Entry 8EZB (electron microscopy, 8.90 A resolution (very low resolution: no residue pairs are listed; an interface is given only as per-side residue counts)); this record covers chains A and D of the 20 polymer chains in the assembly.

[Chain A]
Molecule: X-ray repair cross-complementing protein 6
Organism: Homo sapiens
Notes: EC 3.6.4.-, 4.2.99.-
Reference sequence: P12956 (XRCC6_HUMAN); residue numbers follow UniProt; this construct covers 1-609
Chain sequence (609 residues; each row starts with the number of its first residue):
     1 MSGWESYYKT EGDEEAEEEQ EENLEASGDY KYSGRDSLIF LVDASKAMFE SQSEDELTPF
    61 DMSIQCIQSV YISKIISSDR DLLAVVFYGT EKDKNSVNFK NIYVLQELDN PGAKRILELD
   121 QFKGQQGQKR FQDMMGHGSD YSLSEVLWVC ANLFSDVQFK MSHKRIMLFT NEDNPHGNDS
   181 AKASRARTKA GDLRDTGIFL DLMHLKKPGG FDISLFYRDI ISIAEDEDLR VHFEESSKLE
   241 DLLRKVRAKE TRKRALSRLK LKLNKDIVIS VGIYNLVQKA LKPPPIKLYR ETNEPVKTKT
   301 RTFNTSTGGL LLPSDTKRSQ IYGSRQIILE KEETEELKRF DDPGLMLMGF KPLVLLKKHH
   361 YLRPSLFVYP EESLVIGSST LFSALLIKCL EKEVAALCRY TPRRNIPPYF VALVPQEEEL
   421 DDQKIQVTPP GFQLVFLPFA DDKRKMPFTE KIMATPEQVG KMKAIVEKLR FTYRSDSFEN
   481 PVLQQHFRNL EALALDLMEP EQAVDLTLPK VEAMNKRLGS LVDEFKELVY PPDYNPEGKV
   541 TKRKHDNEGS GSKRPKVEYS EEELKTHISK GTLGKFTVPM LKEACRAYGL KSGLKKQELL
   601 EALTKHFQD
Disordered / not traced: 1-29, 223-230, 535-609
UniProt features mapped onto this chain:
  - region: Val578 to Glu583 (Interaction with BAX)
  - active site: Lys31 (Schiff-base intermediate with DNA)
  - modified residue: Ser2 (N-acetylserine), Ser6 (Phosphoserine), Ser27 (Phosphoserine), Lys31 (N6-acetyllysine), Ser51 (Phosphoserine), Ser306 (Phosphoserine), Lys317 (N6-acetyllysine), Lys331 (N6-acetyllysine), Lys338 (N6-acetyllysine), Thr455 (Phosphothreonine), Lys461 (N6-acetyllysine), Ser477 (Phosphoserine), Ser520 (Phosphoserine), Lys539 (N6-acetyllysine), Lys542 (N6-acetyllysine), Lys544 (N6-acetyllysine), Ser550 (Phosphoserine), Lys553 (N6-acetyllysine), Lys556 (N6-acetyllysine), Ser560 (Phosphoserine) and 1 more in UniProt
  - cross-link (Glycyl lysine isopeptide (Lys-Gly)): Lys287 (interchain with G-Cter in SUMO2), Lys317 (interchain with G-Cter in SUMO2), Lys556 (interchain with G-Cter in SUMO2)
  - mutagenesis: Lys31 (K31A: Diminishes the ability to form a Schiff base. Abolishes adduct formation; when associated with A-160 and A-164), Lys160 (K160A: Abolishes adduct formation; when associated with A-31 and A-160), Lys164 (K164A: Abolishes adduct formation; when associated with A-31 and A-164), Lys539 (K539Q: Complete loss of suppression of BAX-induced apoptosis; K539R: No effect on suppression of BAX-induced apoptosis), Lys542 (K542Q: Complete loss of suppression of BAX-induced apoptosis; K542R: No effect on suppression of BAX-induced apoptosis), Lys544 (K544R: No effect on suppression of BAX-induced apoptosis), Lys553 (K553Q: Partial loss of suppression of BAX-induced apoptosis; K553R: No effect on suppression of BAX-induced apoptosis), Lys556 (K556R: No effect on suppression of BAX-induced apoptosis), Lys570 (K570R: Loss of methylation; loss of anti-apoptotic activity; no effect on XRCC5 stabilization)

[Chain D]
Molecule: 31-nt DNA strand
Sequence (31 nucleotides; each row starts with the number of its first residue):
     1 TCTAAGAACT CTGATGTCAG TAGATTACAC T

[Chain A / chain D interface]
At this resolution (9 A) residue pairs are not listed: 16 residues of chain A and 11 of chain D lie at the interface.

[In short]
16 residues of chain A face 11 of chain D across their interface. Curated annotation (UniProt) lists
active-site residue Lys31(A) and 9 mutagenesis sites on chain A.
Chain A is X-ray repair cross-complementing protein 6 (Homo sapiens) and chain D is a 31-nt DNA strand; the
structure, NHEJ Long-range complex with ATP, was determined by electron microscopy together with 8EZ9 and 8EZA
from the same study.
